PDB entry 3J8F | electron microscopy, 3.70 A resolution | chains 3 and 4 of the 5 polymer chains in the assembly

Chain 3:
Molecule: Capsid protein VP3
Organism: Human poliovirus 1 Mahoney
UniProt: P03300 (POLG_POL1M); residues 1-238 here correspond to UniProt positions 342-579 (UniProt number = residue number + 341)
Amino-acid sequence (238 residues; row label = number of the first residue in the row):
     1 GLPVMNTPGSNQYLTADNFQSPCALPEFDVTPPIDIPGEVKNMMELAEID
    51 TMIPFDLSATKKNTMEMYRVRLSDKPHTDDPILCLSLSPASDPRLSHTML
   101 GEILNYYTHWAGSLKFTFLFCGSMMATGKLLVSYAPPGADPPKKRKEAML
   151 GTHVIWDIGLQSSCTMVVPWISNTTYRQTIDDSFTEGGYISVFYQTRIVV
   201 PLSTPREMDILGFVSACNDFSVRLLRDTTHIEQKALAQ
Unresolved in the structure: 236-238
Construct notes: conflict Ser123 (Phe464 in P03300)
UniProt features mapped onto this chain:
  - site: Gln238 (Cleavage)

Chain 4:
Molecule: Capsid protein VP4
Organism: Human poliovirus 1 Mahoney
UniProt: P03300 (POLG_POL1M); residues 2-69 here = UniProt positions 2-69
Amino-acid sequence (69 residues; numbered 1 to 69; the number before each row is that of its first residue):
     1 XGAQVSSQKVGAHENSNRAYGGSTINYTTINYYRDSASNAASKQDFSQDP
    51 SKFTEPIKDVLIKTAPMLN
Construct notes: modified residue (1)
Modified / non-standard residues: MYR (myristic acid) at position 1
UniProt features mapped onto this chain:
  - site: Asn69 (Cleavage)
  - lipidation: Gly2 (N-myristoyl glycine)
  - mutagenesis: Gly2 (G2A: 100% loss of myristoylation. Impaired viral assembly), Ala3 (A3D: 50% loss of myristoylation. Severe reduction in specific infectivity; A3G/L/V: No effect on myristoylation and virus growth; A3H: No effect on myristoylation ...)
What the authors report for this chain:
  - conformationally variable residues (loop rearrangement): Gly11 to Ser23

Chain 3 / chain 4 interface:
Contacting residue pairs (34; chain 3 residue first):
  Asn18(3) - Ala40(4)
  Asn18(3) - Ala41(4)  hydrogen bond (side chain-backbone)
  Gln20(3) - Ile30(4)  hydrogen bond (side chain-backbone)
  Gln20(3) - Asn31(4)
  Gln20(3) - Tyr32(4)
  Gln20(3) - Ser38(4)
  Gln20(3) - Ala40(4)
  Ser21(3) - Tyr33(4)
  Ser21(3) - Ser38(4)  hydrogen bond (backbone-side chain)
  Pro22(3) - Tyr33(4)
  Cys23(3) - Asp35(4)
  Cys23(3) - Ser38(4)
  Leu25(3) - Asp35(4)
  Pro26(3) - Asp35(4)
  Glu27(3) - Arg34(4)  salt bridge
  Glu27(3) - Asp35(4)  hydrogen bond (backbone-side chain)
  Gly38(3) - Phe53(4)
  Glu39(3) - Gln48(4)  hydrogen bond (backbone-side chain)
  Glu39(3) - Lys52(4)
  Glu39(3) - Phe53(4)
  Val40(3) - Gln48(4)
  Val40(3) - Phe53(4)  hydrophobic
  Lys41(3) - Asp45(4)
  Lys41(3) - Gln48(4)
  Glu45(3) - Gln48(4)  hydrogen bond
  Glu45(3) - Pro50(4)
  Glu45(3) - Phe53(4)
  Glu48(3) - Pro50(4)
  Glu48(3) - Thr54(4)  hydrogen bond (backbone-side chain)
  Ile49(3) - Phe53(4)  hydrophobic
  Leu160(3) - Leu68(4)
  Gln161(3) - Pro66(4)
  Gln161(3) - Met67(4)
  Gln161(3) - Leu68(4)  hydrogen bond (side chain-backbone)
Interface residues without a listed pair, chain 3 (19 interface residues in all): Asn42, Ser162
Interface residues without a listed pair, chain 4 (24 interface residues in all): Thr29, Asn39, Lys43, Phe46, Ser47, Asp49

Overview:
The interface between chain 3 and chain 4 involves 19 residues on one side and 24 on the other, with 8
hydrogen bonds and 1 salt bridge. Polar contacts include Glu27(3)-Arg34(4), Asn18(3)-Ala41(4) and
Gln20(3)-Ile30(4). UniProt lists 2 mutagenesis sites on chain 4. From the paper: conformational variability at
Gly11(4).
Here chain 3 is Capsid protein VP3 and chain 4 is Capsid protein VP4, both from Human poliovirus 1 Mahoney.
Entry 3J8F (Cryo-EM reconstruction of poliovirus-receptor complex) was determined by electron microscopy (same
publication as 3J9F).
